Entry 6E0C (electron microscopy, 2.63 A resolution); this record covers chains C and J of the 12 polymer chains in the assembly.

Chain C:
Name: Histone H2A type 1-B/E
Source organism: Homo sapiens
Reference sequence: P04908 (H2A1B_HUMAN); residues 0-129 here correspond to UniProt positions 1-130 (UniProt number = residue number + 1)
Amino-acid sequence (130 residues; row label = number of the first residue in the row; numbering starts at 0):
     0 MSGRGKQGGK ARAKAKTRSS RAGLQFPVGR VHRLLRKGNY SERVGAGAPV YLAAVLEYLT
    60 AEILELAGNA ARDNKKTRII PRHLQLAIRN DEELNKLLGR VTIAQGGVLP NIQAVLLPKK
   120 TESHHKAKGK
Not modelled in the structure: 0-9, 117-129
UniProt features mapped onto this chain:
  - modified residue: Ser-1 (N-acetylserine), Arg-3 (Citrulline), Lys-5 (N6-(2-hydroxyisobutyryl)lysine), Lys-9 (N6-(2-hydroxyisobutyryl)lysine), Lys-13 (N6-(beta-hydroxybutyryl)lysine), Lys-36 (N6-(2-hydroxyisobutyryl)lysine), Lys-74 (N6-(2-hydroxyisobutyryl)lysine), Lys-75 (N6-(2-hydroxyisobutyryl)lysine), Lys-95 (N6-(2-hydroxyisobutyryl)lysine), Gln-104 (N5-methylglutamine), Lys-118 (N6-(2-hydroxyisobutyryl)lysine), Lys-119 (N6-crotonyllysine), Thr-120 (Phosphothreonine), Lys-125 (N6-crotonyllysine)
  - cross-link (Glycyl lysine isopeptide (Lys-Gly)): Lys-13 (interchain with G-Cter in ubiquitin), Lys-15 (interchain with G-Cter in ubiquitin), Lys-119 (interchain with G-Cter in ubiquitin)

Chain J:
Molecule: 147-nt DNA strand
Sequence (147 nucleotides; row label = number of the first residue in the row):
     1 ATCGAGAATC CCGGTGCCGA GGCCGCTCAA TTGGTCGTAG ACAGCTCTAG CACCGCTTAA
    61 ACGCACGTAC GCGCTGTCCC CCGCGTTTTA ACCGCCAAGG GGATTACTCC CTAGTCTCCA
   121 GGCACGTGTC AGATATATAC ATCCGAT
Not modelled in the structure: 1

How chain C and chain J interact:
Pairs across the interface - 17 pairs, chain C then chain J:
  Arg-11(C) / DT31(J)  base contact
  Arg-11(C) / DT32(J)  sugar contact
  Arg-11(C) / DG33(J)  sugar contact
  Ala-12(C) / DG33(J)  hydrogen bond to the phosphate
  Lys-13(C) / DT32(J)  phosphate contact
  Ala-14(C) / DT31(J)  phosphate contact
  Ala-14(C) / DT32(J)  phosphate contact
  Lys-15(C) / DT31(J)  phosphate contact
  Lys-15(C) / DT32(J)  hydrogen bond to the phosphate
  Thr-16(C) / DT31(J)  phosphate contact
  Arg-17(C) / DT31(J)  salt bridge to the phosphate
  Arg-20(C) / DT32(J)  salt bridge to the phosphate
  Gly-28(C) / DT31(J)  phosphate contact
  Arg-29(C) / DA30(J)  phosphate contact
  Arg-32(C) / DA30(J)  salt bridge to the phosphate
  Arg-42(C) / DA39(J)  sugar contact
  Arg-77(C) / DA20(J)  sugar contact
Interface residues without a listed pair, chain J (8 interface residues in all): DA29, DG37

In short:
13 residues of chain C and 8 residues of chain J are in contact, with 2 hydrogen bonds and 3 salt bridges.
Polar contacts include Ala-12(C)/DG33(J), Lys-15(C)/DT32(J) and Arg-17(C)/DT31(J).
Chain C is Histone H2A type 1-B/E (Homo sapiens) and chain J is a 147-nt DNA strand; the structure, Cryo-EM
structure of the CENP-A nucleosome (W601) in complex with a single chain antibody fragment, was determined by
electron microscopy, deposited together with 6DZT, 6E0P and 6O1D.
